Entry 2CN1 (X-ray diffraction, 2.67 A resolution); this record covers chain A.

# Chain A
Name: Cytosolic 5'-nucleotidase III
Source organism: Homo sapiens
Notes: EC 3.1.3.5
UniProtKB: Q9H0P0 (5NT3_HUMAN); residues 14-286 here correspond to UniProt positions 64-336 (UniProt number = residue number + 50)
Amino-acid sequence (292 residues; numbered -5 to 286; the number before each row is that of its first residue; numbers below 1 keep their minus sign (Met-5 is residue -5)):
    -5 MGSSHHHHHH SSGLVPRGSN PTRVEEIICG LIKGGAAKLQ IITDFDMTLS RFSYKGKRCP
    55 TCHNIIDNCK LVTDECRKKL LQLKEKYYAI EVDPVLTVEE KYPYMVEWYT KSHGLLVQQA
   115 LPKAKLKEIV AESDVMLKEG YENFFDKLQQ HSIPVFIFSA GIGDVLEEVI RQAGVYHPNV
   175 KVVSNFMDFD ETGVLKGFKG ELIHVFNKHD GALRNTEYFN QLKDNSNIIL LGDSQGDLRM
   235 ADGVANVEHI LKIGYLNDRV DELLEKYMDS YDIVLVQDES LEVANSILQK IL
Disordered / not traced: -5 to 13
Construct notes: expression tag (-5 to 13)
Swiss-Prot annotation at these positions:
  - active site: Asp38 (Nucleophile), Asp40 (Proton donor)
  - binding site (Mg(2+)): Asp38, Asp40, Asp227
  - binding site (CMP): Glu85
  - binding site (N(7)-methyl-GMP): Glu85, Ser106
  - binding site (substrate): Ser153, Ala154, Lys202
  - modified residue: Ser228 (Phosphoserine)

# Overview
From UniProt: active-site residues Asp38 and Asp40, 3 Mg2+-binding residues, CMP-binding residue Glu85 and
N(7)-methyl-GMP-binding residues Glu85 and Ser106.
Chain A is Cytosolic 5'-nucleotidase III (Homo sapiens); the structure, Crystal structure of Human Cytosolic
5'-Nucleotidase III (NT5C3), was determined by X-ray diffraction, deposited together with 2JGA, 2JCM, 2JC9 and
2J2C.
